PDB entry 1G21 | X-ray diffraction, 3.00 A resolution | chains A and B of the 8 polymer chains in the assembly

[Chain A]
Protein: Nitrogenase molybdenum-iron protein alpha chain
Source organism: Azotobacter vinelandii
Notes: EC 1.18.6.1
UniProt: P07328 (NIFD_AZOVI); residue numbers follow UniProt; this construct covers 1-492
Amino-acid sequence (492 residues; each row starts with the number of its first residue):
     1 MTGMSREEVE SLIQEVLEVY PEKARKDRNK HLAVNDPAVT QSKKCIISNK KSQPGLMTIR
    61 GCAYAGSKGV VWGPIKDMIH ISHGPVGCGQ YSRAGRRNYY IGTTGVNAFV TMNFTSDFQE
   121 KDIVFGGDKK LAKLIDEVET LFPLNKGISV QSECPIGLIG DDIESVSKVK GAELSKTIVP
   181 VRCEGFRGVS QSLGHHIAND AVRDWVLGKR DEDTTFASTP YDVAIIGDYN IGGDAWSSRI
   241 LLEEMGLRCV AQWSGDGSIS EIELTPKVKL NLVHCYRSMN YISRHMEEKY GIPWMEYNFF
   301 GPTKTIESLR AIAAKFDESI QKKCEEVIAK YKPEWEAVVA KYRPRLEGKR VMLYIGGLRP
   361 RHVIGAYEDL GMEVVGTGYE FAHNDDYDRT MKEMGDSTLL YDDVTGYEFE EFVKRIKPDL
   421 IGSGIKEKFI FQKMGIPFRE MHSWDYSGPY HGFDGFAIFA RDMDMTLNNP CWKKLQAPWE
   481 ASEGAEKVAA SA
Not modelled in the structure: 1-4, 481-492
Bound ions: fe(8)-S(7) cluster Fe: C62, C88, C154 (shared with C70(B), C95(B), C153(B), S188(B) of chain B); fe-mo-s cluster Fe near C275 (its only coordinating residue here)
Ligand contacts:
  - fe-mo-s cluster (CFM): V70, R96, Q191, H195, Y229, I231, C275, S278, I355, G356, G357, L358, R359, P360, F381, H442
  - fe(8)-S(7) cluster (CLF): C62, Y64, P85, V86, G87, C88, Y91, E153, C154, G185
  - 3-hydroxy-3-carboxy-adipic acid (HCA): I59, A65, R96, Q191, G424, I425, K426, E427, E440, H442
Curated features (UniProtKB/Swiss-Prot):
  - binding site ([8Fe-7S] cluster): C62, C88, C154
  - binding site ([7Fe-Mo-9S-C-homocitryl] cluster): C275, H442
  - mutagenesis: H195 (H195Q: No nitrogenase activity)

[Chain B]
Protein: Nitrogenase molybdenum-iron protein beta chain
Source organism: Azotobacter vinelandii
Notes: EC 1.18.6.1
UniProt: P07329 (NIFK_AZOVI); residues 1-523 here = UniProt positions 1-523
Amino-acid sequence (523 residues; each row starts with the number of its first residue):
     1 MSQQVDKIKA SYPLFLDQDY KDMLAKKRDG FEEKYPQDKI DEVFQWTTTK EYQELNFQRE
    61 ALTVNPAKAC QPLGAVLCAL GFEKTMPYVH GSQGCVAYFR SYFNRHFREP VSCVSDSMTE
   121 DAAVFGGQQN MKDGLQNCKA TYKPDMIAVS TTCMAEVIGD DLNAFINNSK KEGFIPDEFP
   181 VPFAHTPSFV GSHVTGWDNM FEGIARYFTL KSMDDKVVGS NKKINIVPGF ETYLGNFRVI
   241 KRMLSEMGVG YSLLSDPEEV LDTPADGQFR MYAGGTTQEE MKDAPNALNT VLLQPWHLEK
   301 TKKFVEGTWK HEVPKLNIPM GLDWTDEFLM KVSEISGQPI PASLTKERGR LVDMMTDSHT
   361 WLHGKRFALW GDPDFVMGLV KFLLELGCEP VHILCHNGNK RWKKAVDAIL AASPYGKNAT
   421 VYIGKDLWHL RSLVFTDKPD FMIGNSYGKF IQRDTLHKGK EFEVPLIRIG FPIFDRHHLH
   481 RSTTLGYEGA MQILTTLVNS ILERLDEETR GMQATDYNHD LVR
Not modelled in the structure: 1
Bound ions: fe(8)-S(7) cluster Fe: C70, C95, C153, S188 (shared with C62(A), C88(A), C154(A) of chain A); Ca2+ site 1: R108, E109 (shared with 1 residue of chain D); Ca2+ site 2: D353, D357 (shared with 2 residues of chain D)
Ligand contacts: fe(8)-S(7) cluster (CLF): C70, P72, S92, G94, C95, Y98, F99, T152, C153, S188
Curated features (UniProtKB/Swiss-Prot):
  - binding site ([8Fe-7S] cluster): C70, C95, C153, S188

[How chain A and chain B interact]
Pairs across the interface (194):
  V19(A) - A140(B)
  Y20(A) - T141(B)
  P21(A) - Q136(B)
  P21(A) - A140(B)  hydrophobic
  K23(A) - D133(B)  salt bridge
  A24(A) - N137(B)
  K51(A) - T119(B)
  K51(A) - D121(B)  salt bridge
  S52(A) - Q93(B)  hydrogen bond
  S52(A) - S117(B)  hydrogen bond (backbone-side chain)
  Q53(A) - N137(B)
  P54(A) - S115(B)
  P54(A) - D116(B)
  P54(A) - S117(B)
  P54(A) - N130(B)
  P54(A) - G134(B)
  P54(A) - N137(B)
  G55(A) - V114(B)
  G55(A) - S115(B)  hydrogen bond (backbone-backbone)
  G55(A) - C138(B)
  G55(A) - Y142(B)
  L56(A) - T141(B)
  L56(A) - Y142(B)  hydrogen bond (backbone-side chain)
  M57(A) - R100(B)
  M57(A) - S112(B)
  M57(A) - C113(B)
  M57(A) - V114(B)  hydrophobic
  M57(A) - Y142(B)
  T58(A) - Q93(B)
  T58(A) - R100(B)  hydrogen bond (backbone-side chain)
  I59(A) - A97(B)
  R60(A) - Q93(B)
  R60(A) - A97(B)
  G61(A) - Q93(B)
  G61(A) - G94(B)
  C62(A) - G94(B)
  A65(A) - Y98(B)
  K76(A) - E32(B)  salt bridge
  K76(A) - K34(B)
  P85(A) - C153(B)  hydrophobic
  P85(A) - F189(B)  hydrophobic
  V86(A) - P66(B)  hydrophobic
  V86(A) - K68(B)
  G87(A) - C70(B)
  Q90(A) - N65(B)
  Q90(A) - P66(B)
  Q90(A) - K68(B)
  Q90(A) - Y447(B)  hydrogen bond (backbone-side chain)
  Y91(A) - A69(B)
  Y91(A) - C70(B)
  Y91(A) - L73(B)
  Y91(A) - Y98(B)  hydrophobic
  Y91(A) - F99(B)  hydrophobic
  Y91(A) - Y102(B)  hydrophobic
  S92(A) - Y98(B)
  R93(A) - N65(B)  hydrogen bond
  R93(A) - L427(B)
  R93(A) - Y447(B)
  R93(A) - F450(B)
  Y99(A) - S11(B)  hydrogen bond
  I101(A) - K34(B)
  T103(A) - I40(B)
  T104(A) - R453(B)
  V106(A) - I40(B)
  V106(A) - V43(B)  hydrophobic
  V106(A) - F44(B)  hydrophobic
  N107(A) - K34(B)
  N107(A) - I40(B)
  T111(A) - F450(B)
  M112(A) - N65(B)
  M112(A) - W428(B)  hydrophobic
  N113(A) - T63(B)
  N113(A) - V64(B)
  N113(A) - N65(B)  hydrogen bond (backbone-side chain)
  F114(A) - L62(B)  hydrophobic
  F114(A) - T63(B)
  F114(A) - V64(B)  hydrophobic
  T115(A) - T63(B)  hydrogen bond (backbone-backbone)
  S116(A) - A61(B)
  D117(A) - T63(B)
  D117(A) - K68(B)  salt bridge
  F118(A) - F189(B)
  Q119(A) - F189(B)
  E120(A) - F189(B)  hydrogen bond (backbone-backbone)
  E120(A) - V190(B)
  I123(A) - F189(B)  hydrophobic
  K130(A) - A61(B)
  K133(A) - E60(B)  salt bridge
  K133(A) - A61(B)
  L134(A) - A61(B)
  L134(A) - L62(B)  hydrophobic
  E137(A) - R59(B)
  E137(A) - E60(B)  hydrogen bond (side chain-backbone)
  E137(A) - A61(B)  hydrogen bond (side chain-backbone)
  E137(A) - L62(B)  hydrogen bond (side chain-backbone)
  V138(A) - L62(B)  hydrophobic
  T140(A) - W46(B)
  L141(A) - Y52(B)  hydrogen bond (backbone-side chain)
  L141(A) - L55(B)  hydrophobic
  L141(A) - N56(B)
  L141(A) - R59(B)
  F142(A) - V64(B)  hydrophobic
  F142(A) - W428(B)  hydrophobic
  P143(A) - W46(B)
  L144(A) - Y35(B)  hydrophobic
  L144(A) - I40(B)  hydrophobic
  L144(A) - V43(B)  hydrophobic
  K146(A) - E32(B)
  K146(A) - E33(B)  hydrogen bond (side chain-backbone)
  K146(A) - Y35(B)
  P155(A) - C153(B)  hydrophobic
  L158(A) - A123(B)  hydrophobic
  L158(A) - M154(B)
  L158(A) - V157(B)  hydrophobic
  L158(A) - I158(B)  hydrophobic
  F186(A) - T119(B)
  F186(A) - E120(B)  hydrogen bond (backbone-backbone)
  F186(A) - M154(B)  hydrophobic
  R187(A) - E120(B)
  V189(A) - Q93(B)  hydrogen bond (backbone-side chain)
  R210(A) - E33(B)  salt bridge
  G232(A) - S11(B)
  G232(A) - F15(B)
  G233(A) - F15(B)
  W236(A) - F15(B)  hydrophobic
  W236(A) - Y20(B)
  W236(A) - M23(B)
  W236(A) - L24(B)
  R239(A) - M23(B)
  R239(A) - K27(B)
  R239(A) - F31(B)
  I240(A) - Y20(B)
  I240(A) - M23(B)  hydrophobic
  E243(A) - M23(B)
  R248(A) - F31(B)
  C249(A) - F31(B)
  V250(A) - F31(B)
  Q252(A) - K27(B)  hydrogen bond
  G255(A) - K27(B)
  D256(A) - K27(B)  salt bridge
  D256(A) - E32(B)
  S258(A) - E32(B)
  S260(A) - F31(B)  hydrogen bond (side chain-backbone)
  S260(A) - E32(B)  hydrogen bond (side chain-backbone)
  S260(A) - E33(B)  hydrogen bond
  E261(A) - K27(B)
  E261(A) - F31(B)
  E334(A) - S2(B)  hydrogen bond
  E334(A) - Q3(B)  hydrogen bond (side chain-backbone)
  A337(A) - V5(B)  hydrophobic
  V338(A) - V5(B)
  K341(A) - V5(B)
  K341(A) - D6(B)  salt bridge
  Y342(A) - I8(B)
  T405(A) - Y142(B)
  G406(A) - Y142(B)  hydrogen bond (backbone-side chain)
  Y407(A) - T141(B)
  Y407(A) - Y142(B)
  E410(A) - F269(B)
  I425(A) - S101(B)
  I425(A) - N104(B)  hydrogen bond (backbone-side chain)
  I425(A) - R105(B)
  K426(A) - A97(B)
  K426(A) - S101(B)  hydrogen bond
  K426(A) - N104(B)
  F429(A) - N104(B)
  F429(A) - R108(B)
  F429(A) - E109(B)
  F429(A) - P110(B)
  I430(A) - F269(B)  hydrophobic
  K433(A) - E109(B)  salt bridge
  K433(A) - P110(B)
  K433(A) - T263(B)  hydrogen bond (side chain-backbone)
  K433(A) - P264(B)
  K433(A) - A265(B)
  K433(A) - D266(B)
  K433(A) - G267(B)  hydrogen bond (backbone-backbone)
  K433(A) - Q268(B)
  M434(A) - G267(B)
  G448(A) - S11(B)
  P449(A) - F15(B)  hydrophobic
  D454(A) - S2(B)  hydrogen bond (side chain-backbone)
  D454(A) - Q3(B)  hydrogen bond (side chain-backbone)
  D454(A) - L14(B)
  D454(A) - Y20(B)  hydrogen bond
  A457(A) - Q3(B)
  I458(A) - Q3(B)
  I458(A) - I8(B)  hydrophobic
  I458(A) - K9(B)
  I458(A) - A10(B)  hydrophobic
  R461(A) - I8(B)
  L475(A) - A265(B)
  L475(A) - D266(B)
  L475(A) - G267(B)
Interface residues without a listed pair, chain A (111 interface residues in all): Y64, D77, I81, G95, G102, G105, N145, C154, G188, F216, S237, L264, Q432, Q476
Interface residues without a listed pair, chain B (97 interface residues in all): Q37, K39, Y88, V111, M118, S188, D262, H396, D454

[Overview]
The interface between chain A and chain B involves 111 residues on one side and 97 on the other; the contacts
include 32 hydrogen bonds and 9 salt bridges. Among the polar pairs are K23(A)-D133(B), K51(A)-D121(B) and
K76(A)-E32(B).
Chain A is Nitrogenase molybdenum-iron protein alpha chain and chain B is Nitrogenase molybdenum-iron protein
beta chain, both from Azotobacter vinelandii; the structure, Mgatp-bound and nucleotide-free structures of a
nitrogenase protein complex between leu127del-Fe protein and the mofe protein, was determined by X-ray
diffraction together with 1G20 from the same study.
